PDB entry 7S9Q | X-ray diffraction, 1.90 A resolution | chains A and P of the 4 polymer chains in the assembly

Chain A:
Protein: DNA polymerase beta
Organism: Homo sapiens
Notes: EC 2.7.7.7, 4.2.99.-
UniProtKB: P06746 (DPOLB_HUMAN); residue numbers follow UniProt; this construct covers 1-335
Chain sequence (335 residues; row label = number of the first residue in the row):
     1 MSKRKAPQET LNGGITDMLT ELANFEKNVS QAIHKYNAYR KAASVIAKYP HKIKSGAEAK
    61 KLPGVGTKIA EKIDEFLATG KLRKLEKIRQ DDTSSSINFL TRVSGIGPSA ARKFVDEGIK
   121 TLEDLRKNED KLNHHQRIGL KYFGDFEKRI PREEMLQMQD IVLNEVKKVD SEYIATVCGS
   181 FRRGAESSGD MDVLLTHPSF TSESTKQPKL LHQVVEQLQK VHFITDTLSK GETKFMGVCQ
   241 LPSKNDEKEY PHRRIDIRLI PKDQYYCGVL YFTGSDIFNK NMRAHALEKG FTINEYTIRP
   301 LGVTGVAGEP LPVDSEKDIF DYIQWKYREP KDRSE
Not modelled in the structure: 1-8
Ion coordination: Na+ site 1: Lys60, Leu62, Val65 (shared with 1 residue of chain D); Na+ site 2: Thr101, Val103, Ile106 (shared with DG9(P) of chain P); Mn2+ site 1 near Asp124 (its only coordinating residue here); Mn2+ site 2: Asp190, Asp192, Asp256 (together with F2A); Mn2+ site 3: Asp190, Asp192 (together with F2A)
Small-molecule neighbours: F2A (2'-deoxy-5'-O-[(S)-hydroxy{[(S)-hydroxy(phosphonooxy)phosphoryl]methyl}phosphoryl]adenosine): Arg149, Gly179, Ser180, Arg183, Ser188, Gly189, Asp190, Asp192, Tyr271, Phe272, Thr273, Gly274, Ser275, Asp276, Asn279
Swiss-Prot annotation at these positions:
  - region: Arg183 to Asp192 (DNA-binding)
  - active site: Lys72 (Nucleophile)
  - binding site (K(+)): Lys60, Leu62, Val65, Thr101, Val103, Ile106
  - binding site (Na(+)): Lys60, Leu62, Val65, Thr101, Val103, Ile106
  - binding site (dATP): Arg149, Ser180, Arg183, Gly189, Asp190
  - binding site (dCTP): Arg149, Ser180, Arg183, Gly189, Asp190
  - binding site (dGTP): Arg149, Ser180, Arg183, Gly189, Asp190, Asp192
  - binding site (dTTP): Arg149, Ser180, Arg183, Gly189, Asp190
  - binding site (Mg(2+)): Asp190, Asp192, Asp256
  - modified residue: Lys72 (N6-acetyllysine), Arg83 (Omega-N-methylarginine), Arg152 (Omega-N-methylarginine)
  - cross-link (Glycyl lysine isopeptide (Lys-Gly)): Lys41 (interchain with G-Cter in ubiquitin), Lys61 (interchain with G-Cter in ubiquitin), Lys81 (interchain with G-Cter in ubiquitin)
  - natural variant: Leu22 (L22P: Found in a gastric cancer sample; uncertain significance), Tyr39 (Y39C: Found in a gastric cancer sample; uncertain significance), Gly118 (G118V: Decreased DNA-directed DNA polymerase activity), Arg137 (R137Q: Decreased function in base-excision repair), Arg149 (R149I: Decreased DNA-directed DNA polymerase activity), Asp160 (D160N: Found in a gastric cancer sample; uncertain significance), Cys239 (C239R: Found in a gastric cancer sample; uncertain significance), Lys289 (K289M: Found in a colon cancer sample; uncertain significance), Asn294 (N294D: Found in a gastric cancer sample; uncertain significance), Glu295 (E295K: Found in a gastric cancer sample; uncertain significance)
  - mutagenesis: Phe25 (F25W: No effect on 5'-dRP lyase activity. Decreased ssDNA binding), His34 (H34G: Decreased 5'-dRP lyase activity. Decreased ssDNA binding), Lys35 (K35A: Decreased 5'-dRP lyase activity. Decreased ssDNA binding. Loss of 5'-dRP lyase activity; when associated with A-68 and A-72. Decreased ssDNA binding; when associated with A-68 and A-72 ...), Tyr39 (Y39F: No effect on 5'-dRP lyase activity; Y39Q: Abolishes DNA polymerase and 5'-dRP lyase activity), Lys41 (K41R: Abolishes ubiquitination; when associated with R-61 and R-81), Lys60 (K60A: Decreased 5'-dRP lyase activity. Decreased ssDNA binding), Lys61 (K61R: Abolishes ubiquitination; when associated with R-41 and R-81), Lys68 (K68A: No effect on 5'-dRP lyase activity. Decreased ssDNA binding. Loss of 5'-dRP lyase activity; when associated with A-35 and A-72. Decreased ssDNA binding; when associated with A-35 and A-72 ...), Glu71 (E71Q: No effect on 5'-dRP lyase activity. No effect on structure shown by circular dichroism. No effect on ssDNA binding), Lys72 (K72A: Severely reduced 5'-dRP lyase activity. Does not affect ssDNA binding. Loss of 5'-dRP lyase activity; when associated with A-35 and A-68. Decreased ssDNA binding ...), Glu75 (E75A: Slightly decreased 5'-dRP lyase activity. Decreased ssDNA binding. No effect on structure shown by circular dichroism), Lys81 (K81R: Abolishes ubiquitination; when associated with R-41 and R-61), 5 further mutagenesis entries in UniProt

Chain P:
Molecule: 10-nt DNA strand
Sequence (10 nucleotides; row label = number of the first residue in the row):
     1 GCTGATGCGA
Ion coordination: Na+: DG9 (shared with Thr101(A), Val103(A), Ile106(A) of chain A)

Interface between chain A and chain P:
Pairs across the interface (15; chain A residue first):
  Val103(A) with DG9(P), phosphate contact
  Ser104(A) with DG9(P), phosphate contact
  Gly105(A) with DC8(P), sugar contact; DG9(P), hydrogen bond to the phosphate
  Ile106(A) with DG9(P), hydrogen bond to the phosphate
  Gly107(A) with DC8(P), hydrogen bond to the phosphate; DG9(P), phosphate contact
  Pro108(A) with DC8(P), phosphate contact
  Ser109(A) with DG7(P), sugar contact; DC8(P), hydrogen bond to the phosphate
  Ala110(A) with DC8(P), hydrogen bond to the phosphate
  His135(A) with DG9(P), sugar contact
  Arg254(A) with DG9(P), phosphate contact; DA10(P), salt bridge to the phosphate
  Asp256(A) with DA10(P), sugar contact
Interface residues without a listed pair, chain A (13 interface residues in all): Asp190, Met236

Overview:
The interface between chain A and chain P involves 13 residues on one side and 4 on the other, with 5 hydrogen
bonds and 1 salt bridge. Polar pairs include Gly105(A)-DG9(P), Ile106(A)-DG9(P) and Gly107(A)-DC8(P). Chain A
binds compound F2A.
Chain A is DNA polymerase beta (Homo sapiens) and chain P is a 10-nt DNA strand; the structure, Ternary
complex of DNA Polymerase Beta with Template Fapy-dG and an incoming dATP analog, was determined by X-ray
diffraction together with 7S9J, 7S9K, 7S9L, 7S9M, 7S9N, 7S9O and 7S9P from the same study.
